PDB entry 3VBR | X-ray diffraction, 3.80 A resolution | chains A and B of the 3 polymer chains in the assembly

[Chain A]
Molecule: Genome Polyprotein, capsid protein VP1
Source organism: Human enterovirus 71
UniProt: B2ZUN0 (B2ZUN0_9ENTO); residues 73-297 here correspond to UniProt positions 638-862 (UniProt number = residue number + 565)
Chain sequence (225 residues; each row starts with the number of its first residue):
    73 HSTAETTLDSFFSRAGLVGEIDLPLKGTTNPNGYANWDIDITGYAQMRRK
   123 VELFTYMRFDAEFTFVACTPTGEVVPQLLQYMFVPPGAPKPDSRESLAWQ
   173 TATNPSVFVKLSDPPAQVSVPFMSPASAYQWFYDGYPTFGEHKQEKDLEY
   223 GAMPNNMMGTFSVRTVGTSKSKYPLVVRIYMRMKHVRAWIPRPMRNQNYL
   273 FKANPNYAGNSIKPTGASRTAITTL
Not modelled in the structure: 211-217

[Chain B]
Molecule: Genome Polyprotein, capsid protein VP0
Source organism: Human enterovirus 71
UniProt: B2ZUN0 (B2ZUN0_9ENTO); residue numbers follow UniProt; this construct covers 82-318
Chain sequence (237 residues; each row starts with the number of its first residue):
    82 VAQLTIGNSTITTQEAANIIVGYGEWPSYCSDSDATAVDKPTRPDVSVNR
   132 FYTLDTKLWEKSSKGWYWKFPDVLTETGVFGQNAQFHYLYRSGFCIHVQC
   182 NASKFHQGALLVAVLPEYVIGTVAGGTGTEDTHPPYKQTQPGADGFELQH
   232 PYVLDAGIPISQLTVCPHQWINLRTNNCATIIVPYINALPFDSALNHCNF
   282 GLLVVPISPLDYDQGATPVIPITITLAPMCSEFAGLR

[Chain A / chain B interface]
Contacting residue pairs (90):
  Thr127(A) - Glu198(B)
  Tyr128(A) - Glu198(B)  hydrogen bond
  Tyr128(A) - Ile267(B)
  Tyr128(A) - Asn268(B)
  Ala198(A) - Leu270(B)  hydrophobic
  Ser199(A) - Ala269(B)  hydrogen bond (backbone-backbone)
  Ala200(A) - Ala269(B)
  Gln202(A) - Glu198(B)  hydrogen bond
  Gln202(A) - Ala269(B)
  Phe204(A) - Glu198(B)
  Phe204(A) - Val200(B)  hydrophobic
  Tyr205(A) - Glu198(B)
  Tyr205(A) - Val200(B)
  Tyr205(A) - His278(B)
  Asp206(A) - Lys150(B)  salt bridge
  Asp206(A) - Glu198(B)  hydrogen bond (backbone-side chain)
  Asp206(A) - Tyr199(B)
  Asp206(A) - Val200(B)
  Asp206(A) - Thr220(B)
  Asp206(A) - His278(B)
  Asp206(A) - Cys279(B)  hydrogen bond (backbone-backbone)
  Gly207(A) - Asn277(B)
  Tyr208(A) - Pro216(B)
  Tyr208(A) - Tyr217(B)
  Tyr208(A) - Thr220(B)  hydrogen bond
  Tyr208(A) - Gln221(B)
  Tyr208(A) - Asn277(B)  hydrogen bond (backbone-backbone)
  Thr210(A) - Asn277(B)  hydrogen bond
  Lys218(A) - His214(B)
  Lys218(A) - Pro215(B)
  Lys218(A) - Pro216(B)
  Lys218(A) - Tyr217(B)
  Asp219(A) - His214(B)
  Leu220(A) - His214(B)
  Tyr222(A) - Lys150(B)
  Tyr222(A) - Tyr199(B)
  Tyr222(A) - Val200(B)
  Tyr222(A) - Ile201(B)  hydrogen bond (side chain-backbone)
  Tyr222(A) - Thr220(B)
  Ile262(A) - Tyr104(B)
  Ile262(A) - Pro197(B)  hydrophobic
  Pro263(A) - Val246(B)  hydrophobic
  Arg264(A) - Leu196(B)
  Arg264(A) - Pro197(B)  hydrogen bond (side chain-backbone)
  Arg264(A) - Glu198(B)  hydrogen bond (side chain-backbone)
  Pro265(A) - Ile239(B)
  Pro265(A) - Pro240(B)
  Pro265(A) - Gln243(B)
  Pro265(A) - Leu244(B)  hydrophobic
  Pro265(A) - Val246(B)
  Met266(A) - Pro240(B)
  Met266(A) - Gln243(B)  hydrogen bond (backbone-side chain)
  Arg267(A) - Ala237(B)  hydrogen bond (side chain-backbone)
  Arg267(A) - Gly238(B)  hydrogen bond (side chain-backbone)
  Asn268(A) - Val234(B)
  Asn268(A) - Gly238(B)  hydrogen bond (backbone-backbone)
  Asn268(A) - Ile239(B)
  Asn268(A) - Pro240(B)
  Gln269(A) - Val234(B)
  Gln269(A) - Gly238(B)
  Leu272(A) - Ala205(B)  hydrophobic
  Leu272(A) - Gly209(B)
  Phe273(A) - Gly209(B)
  Phe273(A) - Glu211(B)
  Phe273(A) - Asp212(B)
  Asn276(A) - Asp212(B)
  Asn276(A) - His214(B)
  Pro277(A) - Val200(B)
  Pro277(A) - Ala237(B)
  Asn278(A) - Gly202(B)
  Asn278(A) - Thr203(B)  hydrogen bond
  Asn278(A) - Ala205(B)
  Asn278(A) - Thr213(B)  hydrogen bond (side chain-backbone)
  Tyr279(A) - Gly202(B)
  Tyr279(A) - Thr203(B)
  Tyr279(A) - Val204(B)
  Tyr279(A) - Ala205(B)
  Tyr279(A) - His231(B)  hydrogen bond
  Tyr279(A) - Val234(B)
  Tyr279(A) - Asp236(B)
  Tyr279(A) - Ala237(B)
  Tyr279(A) - Gly238(B)
  Ala280(A) - Val204(B)
  Gly281(A) - Val204(B)  hydrogen bond (backbone-backbone)
  Gly281(A) - Gly207(B)
  Asn282(A) - Gly207(B)  hydrogen bond (backbone-backbone)
  Ile284(A) - His231(B)
  Pro286(A) - Tyr233(B)  hydrophobic
  Thr287(A) - Tyr233(B)  hydrogen bond (backbone-side chain)
  Thr287(A) - Pro240(B)
Other interface residues (no listed pair), chain A (38 interface residues in all): Pro209, Lys285
Other interface residues (no listed pair), chain B (45 interface residues in all): Thr208, Ser242, Cys247, Asp273

[Summary]
38 residues of chain A and 45 residues of chain B are in contact, with 21 hydrogen bonds and 1 salt bridge.
Polar pairs include Asp206(A)-Lys150(B), Tyr128(A)-Glu198(B) and Gln202(A)-Glu198(B).
Chain A is Genome Polyprotein, capsid protein VP1 and chain B is Genome Polyprotein, capsid protein VP0, both
from Human enterovirus 71; the structure, Crystal structure of formaldehyde treated empty human Enterovirus 71
particle (room temperature), was determined by X-ray diffraction, deposited together with 3VBF, 3VBH, 3VBO,
3VBS and 3VBU.
